PDB entry 4LN4 | X-ray diffraction, 3.10 A resolution | chains B and F of the 6 polymer chains in the assembly

# Chain B (and F)
Molecule: Hemagglutinin
Organism: Influenza A virus
Notes: fragment: HA2 subunit residues 340-517; chain F of this document is another copy of the same molecule, construct and numbering; everything in this record applies to it too
Amino-acid sequence (181 residues; numbered 1 to 181; the number before each row is that of its first residue):
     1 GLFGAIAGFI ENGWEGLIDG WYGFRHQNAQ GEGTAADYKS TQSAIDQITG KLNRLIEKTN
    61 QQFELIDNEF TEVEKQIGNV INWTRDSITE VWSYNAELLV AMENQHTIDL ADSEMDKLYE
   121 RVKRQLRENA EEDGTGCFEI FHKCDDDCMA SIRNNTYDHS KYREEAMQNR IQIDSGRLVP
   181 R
Unresolved in the structure: 1-4, 172-181
Disulfides: Cys144-Cys148
Covalent attachments: N-acetylglucosamine (NAG) linked to Asn82

# How chain B and chain F interact
Contacting residue pairs (38):
  Arg54(B) - Leu98(F)
  Thr59(B) - Glu90(F)  hydrogen bond
  Gln61(B) - Asp86(F)  hydrogen bond
  Gln61(B) - Glu90(F)
  Phe63(B) - Trp83(F)
  Phe63(B) - Asp86(F)
  Phe63(B) - Ser87(F)
  Phe63(B) - Glu90(F)
  Ile66(B) - Asn79(F)
  Ile66(B) - Val80(F)
  Ile66(B) - Trp83(F)  hydrophobic
  Glu74(B) - Gln76(F)
  Ile77(B) - Ile77(F)  hydrophobic
  Ile81(B) - Val80(F)  hydrophobic
  Ile81(B) - Trp83(F)
  Thr84(B) - Trp83(F)
  Thr84(B) - Thr84(F)
  Arg85(B) - Trp83(F)
  Val91(B) - Val91(F)  hydrophobic
  Trp92(B) - Val91(F)  hydrophobic
  Trp92(B) - Tyr94(F)  hydrophobic
  Asn95(B) - Tyr94(F)
  Asn95(B) - Asn95(F)
  Leu99(B) - Tyr94(F)
  Leu99(B) - Leu98(F)  hydrophobic
  Met102(B) - Met102(F)  hydrophobic
  His106(B) - Gln105(F)
  Arg124(B) - Glu132(F)  salt bridge
  Arg124(B) - Gly134(F)
  Arg127(B) - Glu131(F)  salt bridge
  Arg127(B) - Glu132(F)
  Arg127(B) - Asp133(F)
  Arg127(B) - Glu139(F)  salt bridge
  Glu128(B) - Glu131(F)
  Glu128(B) - Arg170(F)  salt bridge
  Arg163(B) - Glu131(F)  salt bridge
  Arg163(B) - Arg170(F)  hydrogen bond (side chain-backbone)
  Met167(B) - Arg170(F)
Also at the interface, not in a pair above, chain B (25 interface residues in all): Glu57, Val73, Ile88, Glu103
Also at the interface, not in a pair above, chain F (27 interface residues in all): Ile88, Glu97, Ala101, Asp109, Tyr119, Phe141

# Overview
The interface between chain B and chain F involves 25 residues on one side and 27 on the other, with 3
hydrogen bonds and 5 salt bridges. Polar pairs include Arg124(B)-Glu132(F), Arg127(B)-Glu131(F) and
Arg127(B)-Glu139(F). N-acetylglucosamine is covalently linked to Asn82(B).
Chain B and chain F are both Hemagglutinin (Influenza A virus); the structure, The crystal structure of
hemagglutinin form a h7n9 influenza virus (a/shanghai/1/2013) in complex with lstb, was determined by X-ray
diffraction (same publication as 4LN3, 4LN6 and 4LN8).
